Entry 8YJZ (electron microscopy, 5.15 A resolution (low resolution: residue-level contacts below are approximate; hydrogen-bond / salt-bridge calls are withheld)); this record covers chains H and E of the 10 polymer chains in the assembly.

Chain H:
Protein: Ribonuclease H2 subunit A
Organism: Homo sapiens
Notes: EC 3.1.26.4; fragment: subunit A
Reference sequence: O75792 (RNH2A_HUMAN); numbering as in UniProt (aligned over 1-299)
Amino-acid sequence (299 residues; each row starts with the number of its first residue):
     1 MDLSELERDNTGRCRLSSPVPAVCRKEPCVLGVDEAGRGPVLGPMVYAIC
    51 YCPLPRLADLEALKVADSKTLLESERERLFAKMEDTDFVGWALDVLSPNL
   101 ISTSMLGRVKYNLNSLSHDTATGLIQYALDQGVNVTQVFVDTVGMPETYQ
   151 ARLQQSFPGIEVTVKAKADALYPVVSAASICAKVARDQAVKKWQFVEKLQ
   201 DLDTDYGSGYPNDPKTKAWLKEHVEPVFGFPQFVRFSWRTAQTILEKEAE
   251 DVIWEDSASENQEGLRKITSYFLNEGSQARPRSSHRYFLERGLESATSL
Curated features (UniProtKB/Swiss-Prot):
  - binding site (a divalent metal cation): Asp-34, Glu-35, Asp-141
  - modified residue: Met-1 (N-acetylmethionine), Thr-204 (Phosphothreonine), Thr-216 (Phosphothreonine), Ser-257 (Phosphoserine), Ser-277 (Phosphoserine)
  - natural variant: Asp-2 to Leu-3 (sequence variant, change not given here; In AGS4), Gly-37 (G37S: In AGS4), Arg-108 (R108W: In AGS4), Arg-186 (R186W: In AGS4), Phe-230 (F230L: In AGS4), Arg-235 (R235Q: In AGS4), Thr-240 (T240M: In AGS4), Arg-291 (R291H: In AGS4)
  - mutagenesis: Asp-67 (D67A: Loss of enzyme activity), Lys-69 (K69A: Strongly reduced enzyme activity), Asn-112 (N112A: Reduced enzyme activity), Tyr-210 (Y210A: Strongly reduced enzyme activity; Y210F: Loss of enzyme activity), Thr-240 (T240A: Strongly reduced enzyme activity)

Chain E:
Molecule: parent strand DNA
Organism: Homo sapiens
Sequence (31 nucleotides; numbered 1 to 31; the number before each row is that of its first residue):
     1 ATTTTAAAAAAAATAATTATAAATTAAAAAT

Chain H / chain E interface:
Residue-residue contacts (18):
  Arg-38(H) / DT20(E)
  Gly-39(H) / DT18(E)
  Lys-64(H) / DA10(E)
  Asn-112(H) / DT20(E)
  Asn-112(H) / DA21(E)
  Leu-113(H) / DA19(E)
  Leu-113(H) / DT20(E)
  Asn-114(H) / DA21(E)
  Met-145(H) / DA22(E)
  Pro-211(H) / DT17(E)
  Asn-212(H) / DT17(E)
  Ser-237(H) / DA19(E)
  Trp-238(H) / DT18(E)
  Trp-238(H) / DA19(E)
  Arg-239(H) / DT18(E)
  Arg-239(H) / DA19(E)
  Thr-240(H) / DT17(E)
  Thr-240(H) / DT18(E)
Interface residues without a listed pair, chain H (16 interface residues in all): Lys-110, Tyr-111, Lys-217

Overview:
The interface between chain H and chain E involves 16 residues on one side and 7 on the other. UniProt lists 3
divalent metal cation-binding residues and 5 mutagenesis sites on chain H.
Here chain H is Ribonuclease H2 subunit A and chain E is parent strand DNA, both from Homo sapiens. Entry 8YJZ
(Structure of the human endogenous PCNA-FEN1-RNase H2 complex - State D) was determined by electron microscopy
(same publication as 8YJH, 8YJL, 8YJQ, 8YJR, 8YJS, 8YJU, 8YJV and 8YJW).
